5Z23 - chains G and H of the 10 polymer chains in the assembly; structure by X-ray diffraction, 2.73 A resolution.

[Chain G]
Protein: Histone H2A type 1-B/E
Source organism: Homo sapiens
UniProtKB: P04908 (H2A1B_HUMAN); residues 0-129 here correspond to UniProt positions 1-130 (UniProt number = residue number + 1)
Amino-acid sequence (167 residues; numbered -3 to 163; the number before each row is that of its first residue; numbers below 1 keep their minus sign (Gly-3 is residue -3)):
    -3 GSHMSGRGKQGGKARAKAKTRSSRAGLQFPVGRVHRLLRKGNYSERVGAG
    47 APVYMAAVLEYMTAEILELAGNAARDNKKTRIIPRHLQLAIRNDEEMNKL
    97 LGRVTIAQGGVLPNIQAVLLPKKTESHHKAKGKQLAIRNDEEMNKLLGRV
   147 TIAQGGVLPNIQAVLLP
Unresolved in the structure: -3 to 14, 119-163
Sequence notes: expression tag (-3 to -1, 130-163); engineered mutation Mse51 (Leu52 in P04908), Mse58 (Leu59 in P04908), Mse93 (Leu94 in P04908)
Modified / non-standard residues: Mse0, Mse51, Mse58, Mse93, Mse139 (selenomethionine)
UniProt features mapped onto this chain:
  - modified residue: Ser1 (N-acetylserine), Arg3 (Citrulline), Lys5 (N6-(2-hydroxyisobutyryl)lysine), Lys9 (N6-(2-hydroxyisobutyryl)lysine), Lys13 (N6-(beta-hydroxybutyryl)lysine), Lys36 (N6-(2-hydroxyisobutyryl)lysine), Lys74 (N6-(2-hydroxyisobutyryl)lysine), Lys75 (N6-(2-hydroxyisobutyryl)lysine), Lys95 (N6-(2-hydroxyisobutyryl)lysine), Gln104 (N5-methylglutamine), Lys118 (N6-(2-hydroxyisobutyryl)lysine), Lys119 (N6-crotonyllysine), Thr120 (Phosphothreonine), Lys125 (N6-crotonyllysine)
  - cross-link (Glycyl lysine isopeptide (Lys-Gly)): Lys13 (interchain with G-Cter in ubiquitin), Lys15 (interchain with G-Cter in ubiquitin), Lys119 (interchain with G-Cter in ubiquitin)

[Chain H]
Protein: Histone H2B type 1-J
Source organism: Homo sapiens
UniProtKB: P06899 (H2B1J_HUMAN); residues 0-125 here correspond to UniProt positions 1-126 (UniProt number = residue number + 1)
Amino-acid sequence (129 residues; each row starts with the number of its first residue; numbers below 1 keep their minus sign (Gly-3 is residue -3)):
    -3 GSHMPEPAKSAPAPKKGSKKAVTKAQKKDGKKRKRSRKESYSIYVYKVLK
    47 QVHPDTGISSKAMGIMNSFVNDIFERIAGEASRLAHYNKRSTITSREIQT
    97 AVRLLLPGELAKHAVSEGTKAVTKYTSAK
Unresolved in the structure: -3 to 32, 125
Sequence notes: expression tag (-3 to -1)
Modified / non-standard residues: Mse0 (selenomethionine); Mse59 (selenomethionine; parent Met); Mse62 (selenomethionine; parent Met)
UniProt features mapped onto this chain:
  - modified residue: Pro1 (N-acetylproline), Glu2 (ADP-ribosyl glutamic acid), Lys5 (N6-(2-hydroxyisobutyryl)lysine), Ser6 (ADP-ribosylserine), Lys11 (N6-(beta-hydroxybutyryl)lysine), Lys12 (N6-(2-hydroxyisobutyryl)lysine), Ser14 (Phosphoserine), Lys15 (N6-acetyllysine), Lys16 (N6-(beta-hydroxybutyryl)lysine), Lys20 (N6-(2-hydroxyisobutyryl)lysine), Lys23 (N6-(2-hydroxyisobutyryl)lysine), Lys24 (N6-(2-hydroxyisobutyryl)lysine), Lys34 (N6-(2-hydroxyisobutyryl)lysine), Glu35 (PolyADP-ribosyl glutamic acid), Ser36 (Phosphoserine), Lys43 (N6-(2-hydroxyisobutyryl)lysine), Lys46 (N6-(2-hydroxyisobutyryl)lysine), Lys57 (N6,N6-dimethyllysine), Arg79 (Dimethylated arginine), Lys85 (N6,N6,N6-trimethyllysine) and 6 more in UniProt
  - glycosylation: Ser112 (O-linked (GlcNAc) serine)
  - cross-link (Glycyl lysine isopeptide (Lys-Gly)): Lys5 (interchain with G-Cter in SUMO2), Lys20 (interchain with G-Cter in SUMO2), Lys34 (interchain with G-Cter in ubiquitin), Lys120 (interchain with G-Cter in ubiquitin)

[Interface between chain G and chain H]
Pairs across the interface (107):
  Arg17(G) - Tyr121(H)
  Arg20(G) - Lys120(H)
  Arg20(G) - Tyr121(H)
  Arg20(G) - Ala124(H)  hydrogen bond (side chain-backbone)
  Ala21(G) - Ala117(H)
  Ala21(G) - Lys120(H)  hydrogen bond (backbone-side chain)
  Gly22(G) - Lys120(H)
  Gln24(G) - Tyr40(H)
  Gln24(G) - Lys43(H)
  Phe25(G) - Tyr37(H)  hydrophobic
  Phe25(G) - Tyr40(H)  hydrophobic
  Phe25(G) - Val66(H)  hydrophobic
  Pro26(G) - Tyr40(H)
  Arg29(G) - Glu35(H)  salt bridge
  Arg29(G) - Ser36(H)  hydrogen bond (side chain-backbone)
  Arg29(G) - Tyr40(H)
  Arg32(G) - Glu35(H)  salt bridge
  Leu33(G) - Tyr37(H)
  Leu33(G) - Phe70(H)  hydrophobic
  Leu34(G) - Phe70(H)  hydrophobic
  Tyr39(G) - Phe70(H)
  Tyr39(G) - Ala74(H)
  Tyr39(G) - Ser78(H)  hydrogen bond (backbone-side chain)
  Tyr39(G) - Ile89(H)  hydrophobic
  Ser40(G) - Ser87(H)
  Ser40(G) - Ile89(H)
  Glu41(G) - Ser87(H)  hydrogen bond (backbone-backbone)
  Arg42(G) - Ser87(H)  hydrogen bond (backbone-backbone)
  Arg42(G) - Thr88(H)
  Arg42(G) - Ile89(H)  hydrogen bond (backbone-backbone)
  Val43(G) - Ile89(H)
  Gly44(G) - Thr88(H)
  Gly44(G) - Ile89(H)  hydrogen bond (backbone-backbone)
  Gly46(G) - Ser91(H)
  Gly46(G) - Val118(H)
  Ala47(G) - Ile89(H)
  Ala47(G) - Thr90(H)
  Ala47(G) - Ser91(H)
  Ala47(G) - Ile94(H)
  Val49(G) - Ala117(H)
  Val49(G) - Val118(H)  hydrophobic
  Val49(G) - Tyr121(H)  hydrophobic
  Tyr50(G) - Ser91(H)
  Tyr50(G) - Ile94(H)  hydrophobic
  Tyr50(G) - Gln95(H)  hydrogen bond
  Tyr50(G) - Val111(H)  hydrogen bond (side chain-backbone)
  Tyr50(G) - Gly114(H)
  Tyr50(G) - Thr115(H)
  Mse51(G) - Phe70(H)  hydrophobic
  Mse51(G) - Ile73(H)  hydrophobic
  Mse51(G) - Ala74(H)
  Ala53(G) - Glu113(H)
  Ala53(G) - Gly114(H)
  Ala53(G) - Ala117(H)  hydrophobic
  Val54(G) - Val98(H)  hydrophobic
  Val54(G) - Ala110(H)
  Leu55(G) - Phe70(H)
  Tyr57(G) - Leu106(H)
  Tyr57(G) - His109(H)
  Tyr57(G) - Glu113(H)
  Mse58(G) - Phe65(H)
  Mse58(G) - Leu102(H)  hydrophobic
  Mse58(G) - Leu106(H)  hydrophobic
  Thr59(G) - Mse62(H)
  Thr59(G) - Val66(H)
  Ala60(G) - Val44(H)  hydrophobic
  Ile62(G) - Mse62(H)  hydrophobic
  Ile62(G) - Phe65(H)  hydrophobic
  Leu63(G) - Val41(H)
  Leu63(G) - Leu45(H)  hydrophobic
  Leu63(G) - His49(H)
  Leu63(G) - Mse62(H)
  Glu64(G) - His49(H)  hydrogen bond (backbone-side chain)
  Gly67(G) - His49(H)
  Asn68(G) - His49(H)  hydrogen bond
  Arg71(G) - Asp51(H)
  Arg71(G) - Thr52(H)
  Thr76(G) - Thr52(H)
  Thr76(G) - Gly53(H)  hydrogen bond (backbone-backbone)
  Arg77(G) - Gly53(H)
  Arg77(G) - Ile54(H)
  Arg77(G) - Ser55(H)
  Ile78(G) - Thr52(H)
  Ile78(G) - Gly53(H)  hydrogen bond (backbone-backbone)
  Ile78(G) - Ile54(H)
  Ile78(G) - Ser55(H)  hydrogen bond (backbone-backbone)
  Ile78(G) - Ala58(H)
  Ile79(G) - Ala58(H)
  Pro80(G) - Ser55(H)
  Pro80(G) - Lys57(H)
  Pro80(G) - Ala58(H)
  Leu83(G) - Ala58(H)
  Leu83(G) - Ile61(H)  hydrophobic
  Leu83(G) - Mse62(H)
  Glu92(G) - Pro103(H)
  Glu92(G) - Gly104(H)
  Glu92(G) - Glu105(H)  hydrogen bond (side chain-backbone)
  Glu92(G) - Leu106(H)  hydrogen bond (side chain-backbone)
  Leu96(G) - Arg72(H)  hydrogen bond (backbone-side chain)
  Leu96(G) - Leu101(H)
  Leu96(G) - Leu102(H)  hydrophobic
  Leu97(G) - Phe65(H)  hydrophobic
  Leu97(G) - Arg72(H)
  Val100(G) - Arg72(H)
  Ile102(G) - Ile61(H)  hydrophobic
  Ala103(G) - Ile61(H)
  Gln104(G) - Lys57(H)  hydrogen bond
Interface residues without a listed pair, chain G (54 interface residues in all): Ser19, Leu23, Val30, Glu56, Glu61, Mse93
Interface residues without a listed pair, chain H (55 interface residues in all): Val48, Asp68, Ile69, Glu71, Gly75

[In short]
54 residues of chain G face 55 of chain H across their interface; the contacts include 19 hydrogen bonds and 2
salt bridges. Polar contacts include Arg29(G)-Glu35(H), Arg32(G)-Glu35(H) and Arg20(G)-Ala124(H).
Here chain G is Histone H2A type 1-B/E and chain H is Histone H2B type 1-J, both from Homo sapiens. Entry 5Z23
(Crystal structure of the nucleosome containing a chimeric histone H3/CENP-A CATD) was determined by X-ray
diffraction (same publication as 5ZBX).
